Entry 4F1P (X-ray diffraction, 2.30 A resolution); this record covers chain A.

Chain A:
Molecule: Arf-GAP with coiled-coil, ANK repeat and PH domain-containing protein 1
From: Homo sapiens
Notes: fragment: ArfGAP and ANK repeat domains
UniProt: Q15027 (ACAP1_HUMAN); residues 378-740 here = UniProt positions 378-740
Chain sequence (368 residues; row label = number of the first residue in the row):
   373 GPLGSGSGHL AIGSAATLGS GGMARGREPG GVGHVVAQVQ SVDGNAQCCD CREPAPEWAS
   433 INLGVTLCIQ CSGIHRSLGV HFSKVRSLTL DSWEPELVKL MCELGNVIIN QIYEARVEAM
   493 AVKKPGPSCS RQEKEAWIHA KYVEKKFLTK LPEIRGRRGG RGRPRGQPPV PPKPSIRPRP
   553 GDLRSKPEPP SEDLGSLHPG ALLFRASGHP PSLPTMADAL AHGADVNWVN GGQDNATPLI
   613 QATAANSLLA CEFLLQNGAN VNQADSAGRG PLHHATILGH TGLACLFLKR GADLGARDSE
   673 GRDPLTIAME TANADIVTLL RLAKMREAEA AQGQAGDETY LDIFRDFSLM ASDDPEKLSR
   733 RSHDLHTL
Unresolved in the structure: 373-406, 525-568, 698-740
Differences from the reference sequence: expression tag (373-377); engineered mutation Asp554 (Ser in Q15027)
Curated features (UniProtKB/Swiss-Prot):
  - zinc finger: Cys420 to Cys443 (C4-type)
  - modified residue: Tyr485 (3'-nitrotyrosine)
Ion coordination: Zn2+: Cys420, Cys423, Cys440, Cys443

Summary:
The Zn2+ site is built by Cys420, Cys423, Cys440 and Cys443.
Chain A is Arf-GAP with coiled-coil, ANK repeat and PH domain-containing protein 1 (Homo sapiens); the
structure, Crystal Structure of mutant S554D for ArfGAP and ANK repeat domain of ACAP1, was determined by
X-ray diffraction together with 3T9K and 3JUE from the same study.
